1UXG - chains A and B; structure by X-ray diffraction, 1.90 A resolution.

[Chain A (and B)]
Protein: Malate dehydrogenase
Organism: Chloroflexus aurantiacus
Notes: EC 1.1.1.37; chain B of this document is another copy of the same molecule, construct and numbering; everything in this record applies to it too
UniProt: P80040 (MDH_CHLAU); numbering as in UniProt (aligned over 1-309)
Sequence (309 residues; numbered 1 to 309; the number before each row is that of its first residue):
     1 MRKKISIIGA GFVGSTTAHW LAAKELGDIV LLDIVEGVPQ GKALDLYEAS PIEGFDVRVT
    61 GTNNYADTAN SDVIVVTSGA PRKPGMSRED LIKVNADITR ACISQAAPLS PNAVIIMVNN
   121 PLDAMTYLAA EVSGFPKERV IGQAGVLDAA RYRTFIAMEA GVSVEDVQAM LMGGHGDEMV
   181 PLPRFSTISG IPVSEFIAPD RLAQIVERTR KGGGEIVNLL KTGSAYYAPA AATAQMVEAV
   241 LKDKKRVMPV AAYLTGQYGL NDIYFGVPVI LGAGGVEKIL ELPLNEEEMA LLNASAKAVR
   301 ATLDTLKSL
Disordered / not traced: 1
UniProt features mapped onto this chain:
  - active site: His175 (Proton acceptor)
  - binding site (NAD(+)): Gly9 to Gly14, Asp33, Asn95, Val118 to Asn120
  - binding site (substrate): Arg82, Arg88, Asn120, Arg151
  - mutagenesis: Thr187 (T187C: Forms an intersubunit disulfide bridge, which makes the enzyme more resistant to thermal denaturation. The mutation does not alter the quaternary structure of the enzyme)
Ligand contacts:
  - fumaric acid (FUM): Arg82, Arg88, Asn120, Leu147, Arg151, His175, Gly213, Gly214, Val217, Ser224, Ala225
  - NAD (nicotinamide-adenine-dinucleotide): Ile8, Gly9, Ala10, Gly11, Phe12, Val13, Gly14, Leu32, Asp33, Ile34, Val35, Tyr65, Thr77, Ser78, Gly79, Ala80, Pro81, Arg82, Leu91, Asn95, Ile98, Ala101, Cys102, Val118, Asn119, Asn120, Leu122, Gln143, Ala144, Leu147, His175, Ser224, Ala225, Pro229

[How chain A and chain B interact]
Pairs across the interface (95; chain A residue first):
  Ser15(A) - Tyr227(B)  hydrogen bond
  Thr16(A) - Tyr227(B)
  His19(A) - His19(B)  hydrogen bond
  His19(A) - Trp20(B)
  His19(A) - Tyr227(B)
  Trp20(A) - His19(B)
  Trp20(A) - Glu53(B)
  Lys24(A) - Glu53(B)  salt bridge
  Gly37(A) - Leu219(B)
  Val38(A) - Leu219(B)  hydrogen bond (backbone-backbone)
  Val38(A) - Leu220(B)
  Gly41(A) - Leu219(B)
  Gly41(A) - Leu220(B)
  Lys42(A) - Leu220(B)
  Lys42(A) - Tyr226(B)
  Lys42(A) - Tyr227(B)
  Leu44(A) - Arg208(B)
  Leu44(A) - Glu215(B)
  Leu44(A) - Ile216(B)  hydrophobic
  Asp45(A) - Ala225(B)
  Asp45(A) - Tyr226(B)  hydrogen bond (side chain-backbone)
  Asp45(A) - Tyr227(B)  hydrogen bond (side chain-backbone)
  Asp45(A) - Ala228(B)  hydrogen bond (side chain-backbone)
  Asp45(A) - Pro229(B)
  Leu46(A) - Tyr227(B)  hydrophobic
  Tyr47(A) - Thr154(B)
  Tyr47(A) - Met158(B)
  Glu48(A) - Ala150(B)
  Glu48(A) - Arg151(B)  salt bridge
  Glu48(A) - Thr154(B)
  Glu48(A) - Phe155(B)
  Glu48(A) - Ile216(B)
  Glu48(A) - Ala228(B)
  Ala49(A) - Tyr227(B)
  Ala49(A) - Ala228(B)  hydrophobic
  Ala49(A) - Ala231(B)  hydrophobic
  Ser50(A) - Val164(B)
  Pro51(A) - Ala150(B)
  Pro51(A) - Arg153(B)  hydrogen bond (backbone-side chain)
  Pro51(A) - Thr154(B)
  Pro51(A) - Val164(B)  hydrophobic
  Ile52(A) - Ala150(B)  hydrophobic
  Ile52(A) - Ala228(B)
  Ile52(A) - Ala231(B)
  Ile52(A) - Ala232(B)
  Ile52(A) - Gln235(B)
  Glu53(A) - Trp20(B)
  Glu53(A) - Lys24(B)  salt bridge
  Glu53(A) - Ala231(B)
  Gly54(A) - Glu165(B)
  Phe55(A) - Val164(B)
  Asp56(A) - Ser163(B)  hydrogen bond
  Asp56(A) - Val164(B)  hydrogen bond (side chain-backbone)
  Ala150(A) - Glu48(B)
  Ala150(A) - Pro51(B)
  Ala150(A) - Ile52(B)  hydrophobic
  Arg151(A) - Glu48(B)  salt bridge
  Arg153(A) - Pro51(B)  hydrogen bond (side chain-backbone)
  Thr154(A) - Tyr47(B)
  Thr154(A) - Glu48(B)
  Thr154(A) - Pro51(B)
  Phe155(A) - Glu48(B)
  Met158(A) - Tyr47(B)
  Ser163(A) - Asp56(B)  hydrogen bond
  Val164(A) - Ser50(B)
  Val164(A) - Pro51(B)  hydrophobic
  Val164(A) - Phe55(B)
  Val164(A) - Asp56(B)  hydrogen bond (backbone-side chain)
  Glu165(A) - Gly54(B)
  Arg208(A) - Leu44(B)
  Glu215(A) - Leu44(B)
  Ile216(A) - Asp45(B)
  Ile216(A) - Glu48(B)
  Leu219(A) - Gly37(B)
  Leu219(A) - Val38(B)
  Leu219(A) - Gly41(B)
  Leu220(A) - Val38(B)
  Leu220(A) - Lys42(B)
  Ala225(A) - Asp45(B)
  Tyr226(A) - Lys42(B)
  Tyr226(A) - Asp45(B)  hydrogen bond (backbone-side chain)
  Tyr227(A) - Ser15(B)  hydrogen bond
  Tyr227(A) - His19(B)
  Tyr227(A) - Lys42(B)
  Tyr227(A) - Asp45(B)  hydrogen bond (backbone-side chain)
  Tyr227(A) - Leu46(B)  hydrophobic
  Ala228(A) - Asp45(B)  hydrogen bond (backbone-side chain)
  Ala228(A) - Glu48(B)
  Ala228(A) - Ala49(B)  hydrophobic
  Ala228(A) - Ile52(B)
  Pro229(A) - Asp45(B)
  Ala231(A) - Ala49(B)  hydrophobic
  Ala231(A) - Ile52(B)
  Ala232(A) - Ile52(B)
  Gln235(A) - Ile52(B)
Interface residues without a listed pair, chain A (49 interface residues in all): Ala23, Glu36, Gln40, Val146, Lys221
Interface residues without a listed pair, chain B (48 interface residues in all): Thr16, Ala23, Glu36, Gln40, Val146

[Overview]
49 residues of chain A and 48 residues of chain B are in contact, with 16 hydrogen bonds and 4 salt bridges.
Polar pairs include Lys24(A)-Glu53(B), Glu48(A)-Arg151(B) and Ser15(A)-Tyr227(B). Chain A binds NAD and
fumaric acid.
Chain A and chain B are both Malate dehydrogenase (Chloroflexus aurantiacus); the structure, Large improvement
in the thermal stability of a tetrameric malate dehydrogenase by single point mutations at ..., was determined
by X-ray diffraction (same publication as 1UXH, 1UXI, 1UXJ and 1UXK).
